7DNB - chain C; structure by X-ray diffraction, 2.81 A resolution.

[Chain C]
Molecule: PhoCl Barrel
From: Aequorea victoria
Amino-acid sequence (242 residues; row label = number of the first residue in the row):
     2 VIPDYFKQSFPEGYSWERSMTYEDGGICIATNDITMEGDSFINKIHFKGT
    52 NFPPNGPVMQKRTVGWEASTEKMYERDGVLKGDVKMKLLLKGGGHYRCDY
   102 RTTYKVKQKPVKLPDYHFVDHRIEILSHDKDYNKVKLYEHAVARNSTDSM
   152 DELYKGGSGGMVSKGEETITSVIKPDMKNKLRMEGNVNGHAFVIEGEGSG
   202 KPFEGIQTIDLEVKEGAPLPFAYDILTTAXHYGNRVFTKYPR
Unresolved in the structure: 2-4, 39-40, 111-113, 146-177, 232-243
Modified / non-standard residues: NFA (phenylalanine amide) at position 231
Ion coordination: Na+: Glu68 (shared with 1 residue of chain B)
From the paper describing this entry:
  - conformationally variable residues (loop rearrangement): Gly201 to Ile207

[Overview]
From the paper: conformational variability at Gly201.
Chain C is PhoCl Barrel (Aequorea victoria); the structure, Crystal structure of PhoCl barrel, was determined
by X-ray diffraction (same publication as 7DMX and 7DNA).
